PDB entry 7DKB | X-ray diffraction, 2.03 A resolution | chains A and B

== Chain A (and B) ==
Molecule: Dipeptidyl-peptidase
Source organism: Stenotrophomonas maltophilia (strain R551-3)
Notes: EC 3.4.14.-; chain B of this document is another copy of the same molecule, construct and numbering; everything in this record applies to it too
UniProt: B4SLK2 (B4SLK2_STRM5); residue numbers follow UniProt; this construct covers 1-720
Chain sequence (720 residues; numbered 1 to 720; the number before each row is that of its first residue):
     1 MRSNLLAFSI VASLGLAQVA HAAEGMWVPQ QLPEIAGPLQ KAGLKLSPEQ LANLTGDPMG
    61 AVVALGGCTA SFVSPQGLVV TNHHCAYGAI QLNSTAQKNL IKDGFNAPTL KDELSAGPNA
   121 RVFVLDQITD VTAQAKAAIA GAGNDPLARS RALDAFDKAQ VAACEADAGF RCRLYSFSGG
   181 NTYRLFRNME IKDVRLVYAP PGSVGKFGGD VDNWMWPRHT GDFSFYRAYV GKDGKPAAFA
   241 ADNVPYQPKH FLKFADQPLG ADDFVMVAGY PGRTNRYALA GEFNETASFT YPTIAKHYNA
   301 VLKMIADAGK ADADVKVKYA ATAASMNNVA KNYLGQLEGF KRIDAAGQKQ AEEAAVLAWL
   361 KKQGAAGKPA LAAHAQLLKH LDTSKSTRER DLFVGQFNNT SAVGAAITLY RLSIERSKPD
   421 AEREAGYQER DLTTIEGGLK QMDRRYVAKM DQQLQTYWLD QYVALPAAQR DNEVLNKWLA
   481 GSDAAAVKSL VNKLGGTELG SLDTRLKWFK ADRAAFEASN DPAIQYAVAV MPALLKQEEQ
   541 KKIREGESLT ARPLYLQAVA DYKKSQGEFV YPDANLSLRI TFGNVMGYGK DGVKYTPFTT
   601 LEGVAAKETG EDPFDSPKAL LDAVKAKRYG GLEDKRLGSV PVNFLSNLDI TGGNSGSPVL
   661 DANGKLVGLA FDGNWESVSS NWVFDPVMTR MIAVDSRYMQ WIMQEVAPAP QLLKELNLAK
Not modelled in the structure: 1-22, 720
Disulfide bonds: Cys68-Cys85, Cys164-Cys172
Residues lining bound ligands: tyrosine / valine: Gly67, His84, Asn213, Trp214, Arg218, Asp222, Asn328, Ile650, Thr651, Gly652, Gly653, Asn654, Ser655, Phe671, Asp672, Gly673, Ser677
What the authors report for this chain:
  - specificity-determining residues: Gly673 (proposed by the authors, not directly observed)
  - mutagenesis - R218A: abolished catalytic activity
  - mutagenesis - R218K, R218Q, T220A, F671A: decreased catalytic activity
  - mutagenesis - K206A: unchanged catalytic activity

== How chain A and chain B interact ==
Pairs across the interface (32):
  Trp216(A) with Gly592(B), hydrogen bond (side chain-backbone)
  Pro217(A) with Asp591(B); Val593(B), hydrophobic
  His219(A) with Asp591(B), salt bridge
  Asp591(A) with Pro217(B); His219(B), salt bridge; Thr599(B); Thr600(B), hydrogen bond (side chain-backbone); Gly603(B)
  Gly592(A) with Trp216(B), hydrogen bond (backbone-side chain); Tyr595(B); Thr596(B), hydrogen bond (backbone-backbone); Phe598(B); Thr599(B)
  Val593(A) with Pro217(B), hydrophobic; Val593(B), hydrophobic; Lys594(B); Tyr595(B), hydrophobic; Thr596(B)
  Lys594(A) with Val593(B); Lys594(B), hydrogen bond (backbone-backbone)
  Tyr595(A) with Gly592(B); Val593(B), hydrophobic
  Thr596(A) with Gly592(B), hydrogen bond (backbone-backbone); Val593(B); Lys594(B)
  Phe598(A) with Gly592(B)
  Thr599(A) with Asp591(B); Gly592(B)
  Thr600(A) with Asp591(B), hydrogen bond
  Gly603(A) with Asp591(B)
  Thr609(A) with Lys341(B), hydrogen bond (backbone-side chain)
Other interface residues (no listed pair), chain A (16 interface residues in all): Ala606, Glu608
Other interface residues (no listed pair), chain B (15 interface residues in all): Arg342

== In short ==
16 residues of chain A face 15 of chain B across their interface, with 8 hydrogen bonds and 2 salt bridges.
Polar contacts include His219(A)-Asp591(B), Trp216(A)-Gly592(B) and Asp591(A)-Thr600(B). From the paper:
R218K, R218Q and T220A of chain A, among others, reduce catalytic activity; the specificity determinant
Gly673(A); 6 substitutions were tested in all.
Chain A and chain B are both Dipeptidyl-peptidase (Stenotrophomonas maltophilia (strain R551-3)); the
structure, Stenotrophomonas maltophilia DPP7 in complex with Val-Tyr, was determined by X-ray diffraction,
deposited together with 7DKD and 7DKE.
